Entry 7P1I (electron microscopy, 3.15 A resolution); this record covers chains B and A.

== Chain B (and A) ==
Protein: mitochondrial sodium/hydrogen exchanger 9B2
From: Bison bison
Notes: chain A of this document is another copy of the same molecule, construct and numbering; everything in this record applies to it too
UniProt: A0A6P3HVI0 (A0A6P3HVI0_BISBI); residues 1-535 here = UniProt positions 1-535
Sequence (535 residues; numbered 1 to 535; the number before each row is that of its first residue):
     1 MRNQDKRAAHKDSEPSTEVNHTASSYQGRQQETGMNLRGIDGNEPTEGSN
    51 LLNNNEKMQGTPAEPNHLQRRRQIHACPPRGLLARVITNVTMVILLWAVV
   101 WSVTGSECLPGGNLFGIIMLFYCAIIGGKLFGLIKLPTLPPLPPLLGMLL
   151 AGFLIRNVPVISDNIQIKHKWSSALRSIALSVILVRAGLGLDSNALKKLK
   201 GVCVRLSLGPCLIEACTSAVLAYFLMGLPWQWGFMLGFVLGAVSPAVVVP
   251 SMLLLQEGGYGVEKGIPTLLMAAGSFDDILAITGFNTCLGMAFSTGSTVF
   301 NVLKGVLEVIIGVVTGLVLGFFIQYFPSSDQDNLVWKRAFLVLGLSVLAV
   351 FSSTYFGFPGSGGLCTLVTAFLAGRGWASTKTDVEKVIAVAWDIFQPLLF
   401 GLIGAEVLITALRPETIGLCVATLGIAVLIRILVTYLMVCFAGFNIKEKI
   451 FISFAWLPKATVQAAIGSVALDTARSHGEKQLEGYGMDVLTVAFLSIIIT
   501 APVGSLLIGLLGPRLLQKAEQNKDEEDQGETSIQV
Unresolved in the structure: 1-69, 294-299, 518-535
UniProt features mapped onto this chain:
  - binding site (Na(+)): Val243, Gly274, Asp277, Asp278
  - mutagenesis: Glu214 (E214R: Shifts the specificity from Na(+) to Li(+); when associated with E-431), Asp277 to Asp278 (Abolishes Na(+) Li(+)/H(+) antiporter), Asp330 to Gln331 (Abolishes dimerization. Abolishes Na(+) Li(+)/H(+) antiporter activity), Arg431 (R431E: Shifts the specificity from Na(+) to Li(+); when associated with R-214)
From the paper describing this entry:
  - mutagenesis - D277C/D278C: abolished growth in response to Na+- or Li+-salt stress
  - mutagenesis - D330A/Q331A: abolished growth in response to high Li+ stress
  - mutagenesis - T461A: unchanged growth
  - mutagenesis - K459R, T461E: abolished growth in response to high Li+-salt stress
  - mutagenesis - E214A, R431A, R431E, K459A: decreased growth in response to Li+-salt stress
  - mutagenesis - E214R: abolished growth in response to Li+-salt stress
  - mutagenesis - R431E: unchanged stability
  - mutagenesis - E214R: decreased stability
  - mutagenesis - E214R/R431E: unchanged growth in response to Li+-salt stress
  - mutagenesis - E214R/R431E: abolished growth in response to Na+
  - mutagenesis - W456F: increased binding to Li+
  - mutagenesis - W456F: increased binding to Na+
  - mutagenesis - W456A, W456F: decreased growth in response to high salt stress
  - mutagenesis - D330A/Q331A: unchanged localization
  - mutagenesis - R176A: abolished growth in response to Li+-complementation
  - mutagenesis - H169A: unchanged growth in response to Li+-complementation

== Interface between chain B and chain A ==
Pairs across the interface (19; chain B residue first):
  Gly81(B) - Asp330(A)
  Ala84(B) - Gln331(A)
  Arg85(B) - Gln331(A)
  Ile87(B) - Phe326(A)  hydrophobic
  Thr88(B) - Phe326(A)
  Met92(B) - Phe340(A)  hydrophobic
  Leu95(B) - Phe340(A)  hydrophobic
  Leu95(B) - Gly344(A)
  Val103(B) - Trp171(A)
  Trp171(B) - Val103(A)
  Phe326(B) - Ile87(A)  hydrophobic
  Phe326(B) - Thr88(A)
  Asp330(B) - Gly81(A)
  Asp330(B) - Arg85(A)  salt bridge
  Gln331(B) - Ala84(A)
  Gln331(B) - Arg85(A)
  Phe340(B) - Met92(A)  hydrophobic
  Phe340(B) - Leu95(A)  hydrophobic
  Gly344(B) - Leu95(A)
Also at the interface, not in a pair above, chain B (22 interface residues in all): Pro79, Asn89, Tyr325, Pro327, Ser328, Lys337, Leu341, Leu345
Also at the interface, not in a pair above, chain A (20 interface residues in all): Pro79, Asn89, Tyr325, Ser328, Lys337, Leu341

== Summary ==
Chain B and chain A form an interface of 22 and 20 residues respectively; the contacts include 1 salt bridge.
Its one salt-bridged contact is Asp330(B)-Arg85(A). From the paper: E214A, R431A and R431E of chain B, among
others, reduce growth in response to Li+-salt stress; K459R and T461E of chain B abolish growth in response to
high Li+-salt stress; 15 substitutions were tested in all.
Chain B and chain A are both mitochondrial sodium/hydrogen exchanger 9B2 (Bison bison); the structure, Cryo EM
structure of bison NHA2 in detergent and N-terminal extension helix, was determined by electron microscopy
(same publication as 7P1J and 7P1K).
